PDB entry 7SQO | electron microscopy, 3.17 A resolution | chains A and B of the 5 polymer chains in the assembly

== Chain A ==
Protein: Guanine nucleotide-binding protein G(i) subunit alpha-1
From: Homo sapiens
UniProtKB: P63096 (GNAI1_HUMAN); residues 1-354 here = UniProt positions 1-354
Sequence (354 residues; row label = number of the first residue in the row):
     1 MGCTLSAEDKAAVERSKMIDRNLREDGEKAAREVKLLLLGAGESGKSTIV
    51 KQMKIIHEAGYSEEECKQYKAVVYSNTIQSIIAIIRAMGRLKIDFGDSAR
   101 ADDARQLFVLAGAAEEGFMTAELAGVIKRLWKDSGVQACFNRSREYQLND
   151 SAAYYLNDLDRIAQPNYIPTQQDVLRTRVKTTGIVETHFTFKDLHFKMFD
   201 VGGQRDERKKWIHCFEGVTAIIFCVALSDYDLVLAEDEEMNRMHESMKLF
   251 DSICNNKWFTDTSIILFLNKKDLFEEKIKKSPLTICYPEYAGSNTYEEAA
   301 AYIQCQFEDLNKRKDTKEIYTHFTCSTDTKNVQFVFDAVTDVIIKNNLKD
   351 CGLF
Disordered / not traced: 1-4, 56-181, 234-240
Sequence notes: conflict Asp206 (Ser in P63096), Ser326 (Ala in P63096)
UniProt features mapped onto this chain:
  - region: Lys35 to Thr48 (G1 motif), Asp173 to Thr181 (G2 motif), Phe196 to Arg205 (G3 motif), Ile265 to Asp272 (G4 motif), Thr324, Cys325, Thr327 to Thr329 (G5 motif)
  - binding site (GTP): Glu43 to Thr48, Ser151, Leu175 to Thr181, Asp200 to Gln204, Asn269 to Asp272
  - binding site (Mg(2+)): Ser47, Thr181
  - modified residue: Arg178 (ADP-ribosylarginine), Gln204 (Deamidated glutamine), Cys351 (ADP-ribosylcysteine)
  - lipidation: Gly2 (N-myristoyl glycine), Cys3 (S-palmitoyl cysteine)
  - natural variant: Gly40 (G40C: In NEDHISB; G40R: In NEDHISB), Gly45 (G45D: In NEDHISB), Thr48 (T48I: In NEDHISB; T48K: In NEDHISB), Gln52 (Q52P: In NEDHISB), Ser75 (deletion: In NEDHISB; uncertain significance), Gln172 (deletion: In NEDHISB), Asp173 (D173V: In NEDHISB), Glu186 to Phe189 (deletion: In NEDHISB; uncertain significance), Cys224 (C224Y: In NEDHISB), Lys270 (K270N: In NEDHISB; K270R: In NEDHISB), Asp272 (D272G: In NEDHISB), Val332 (V332E: In NEDHISB; uncertain significance)
  - mutagenesis: Gly42 (G42R: Abolishes switch to an activated conformation and dissociation from beta and gamma subunits upon GTP binding. Abolishes interaction with RGS family members), Glu116 (E116L: Enhances interaction (inactive GDP-bound) with RGS14), Gln147 (Q147L: Enhances interaction (inactive GDP-bound) with RGS14), Glu245 (E245L: Enhances interaction (inactive GDP-bound) with RGS14)

== Chain B ==
Protein: Guanine nucleotide-binding protein G(I)/G(S)/G(T) subunit beta-1
From: Bos taurus
UniProtKB: P62871 (GBB1_BOVIN); residue numbers follow UniProt; this construct covers 2-340
Sequence (354 residues; row label = number of the first residue in the row; numbers below 1 keep their minus sign (Met-13 is residue -13)):
   -13 MHHHHHHHHMGSLLQSELDQLRQEAEQLKNQIRDARKACADATLSQITNN
    37 IDPVGRIQMRTRRTLRGHLAKIYAMHWGTDSRLLVSASQDGKLIIWDSYT
    87 TNKVHAIPLRSSWVMTCAYAPSGNYVACGGLDNICSIYNLKTREGNVRVS
   137 RELAGHTGYLSCCRFLDDNQIVTSSGDTTCALWDIETGQQTTTFTGHTGD
   187 VMSLSLAPDTRLFVSGACDASAKLWDVREGMCRQTFTGHESDINAICFFP
   237 NGNAFATGSDDATCRLFDLRADQELMTYSHDNIICGITSVSFSKSGRLLL
   287 AGYDDFNCNVWDALKADRAGVLAGHDNRVSCLGVTDDGMAVATGSWDSFL
   337 KIWN
Disordered / not traced: -13 to 2
Sequence notes: initiating methionine (-13); expression tag (-12 to 1)
UniProt features mapped onto this chain:
  - modified residue: Ser2 (N-acetylserine), His266 (Phosphohistidine)

== How chain A and chain B interact ==
Contacting residue pairs - 47 pairs, chain A then chain B:
  Val13(A) with Asn88(B)
  Arg15(A) with Val90(B), hydrogen bond (side chain-backbone); His91(B)
  Ser16(A) with Asn88(B); Lys89(B)
  Ile19(A) with Lys89(B)
  Asp20(A) with Lys89(B), salt bridge
  Leu23(A) with Gly53(B); Leu55(B); Lys78(B); Ile80(B), hydrophobic
  Asp26(A) with Lys78(B)
  Gly27(A) with Leu55(B)
  Thr182(A) with Asn119(B), hydrogen bond (backbone-side chain)
  Gly183(A) with Leu117(B); Asp118(B); Asn119(B)
  Ile184(A) with Trp99(B)
  Glu186(A) with Ser98(B); Trp99(B), hydrogen bond
  Phe199(A) with Trp99(B), hydrophobic
  Gln204(A) with Leu117(B), hydrogen bond (side chain-backbone); Asn119(B), hydrogen bond; Tyr145(B)
  Asp206(A) with Tyr145(B); Gly162(B); Asp186(B)
  Glu207(A) with Asp186(B), hydrogen bond (backbone-side chain)
  Lys209(A) with Asp228(B), salt bridge
  Lys210(A) with Tyr145(B); Met188(B); Cys204(B); Asp228(B), salt bridge; Asn230(B), hydrogen bond
  Trp211(A) with Leu117(B), hydrophobic; Tyr145(B)
  His213(A) with Lys57(B), hydrogen bond (backbone-side chain); Tyr59(B); Trp332(B)
  Cys214(A) with Tyr59(B); Gln75(B); Trp99(B); Met101(B), hydrophobic
  Phe215(A) with Trp99(B), hydrophobic; Leu117(B), hydrophobic
  Glu216(A) with Lys57(B), salt bridge
  Trp258(A) with Arg314(B)
Interface residues without a listed pair, chain A (27 interface residues in all): Ala12, Arg24, Arg205
Interface residues without a listed pair, chain B (29 interface residues in all): Ala92, Thr143, Gly144

== Summary ==
The interface between chain A and chain B involves 27 residues on one side and 29 on the other; the contacts
include 8 hydrogen bonds and 4 salt bridges. Polar contacts include Asp20(A)-Lys89(B), Lys209(A)-Asp228(B) and
Lys210(A)-Asp228(B).
Here chain A is Guanine nucleotide-binding protein G(i) subunit alpha-1 (Homo sapiens) and chain B is Guanine
nucleotide-binding protein G(I)/G(S)/G(T) subunit beta-1 (Bos taurus). Entry 7SQO (Structure of the orexin-2
receptor(OX2R) bound to TAK-925, Gi and scFv16) was determined by electron microscopy, deposited together with
7SR8.
